PDB entry 9MIA | electron microscopy, 2.80 A resolution | chains H and L of the 18 polymer chains in the assembly

== Chain H ==
Protein: 206-3G08 heavy chain Fv
From: Homo sapiens
Sequence (121 residues; row label = number of the first residue in the row; a row labelled like 82A-82C holds insertion residues (82A, then the next letters in order)):
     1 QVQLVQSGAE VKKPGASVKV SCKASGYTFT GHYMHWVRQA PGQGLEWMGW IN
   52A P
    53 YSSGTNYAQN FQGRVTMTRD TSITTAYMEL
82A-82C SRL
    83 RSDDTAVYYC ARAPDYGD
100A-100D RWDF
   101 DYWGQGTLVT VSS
Disulfides: Cys22-Cys92

== Chain L ==
Protein: 206-3G08 lambda chain Fv
From: Homo sapiens
Sequence (105 residues; each row starts with the number of its first residue; note: 5 numbers in that range are skipped by the numbering (no residue carries them; nothing is unmodelled there); a row labelled like 27A-27C holds insertion residues (27A, then the next letters in order)):
     1 QSALTQPPS
    11 ASGSPGQSVT ISCTGTS
27A-27C SDV
    28 GGYNYVSWYQ QHPGKAPKVI IYEVSKRPSG VPDRFSGSKS GNTASLTVSG LQADDEADYY
    88 CSSY
    96 EVFGTGTKVT VL
Disordered / not traced: 1-2
Disulfides: Cys23-Cys88

== Interface between chain H and chain L ==
Pairs across the interface (24):
  Val37(H) - Phe98(L)  hydrophobic
  Gln39(H) - Gln38(L)  hydrogen bond
  Gln39(H) - Tyr87(L)  hydrogen bond
  Gln43(H) - Tyr87(L)
  Gly44(H) - Tyr87(L)
  Leu45(H) - Pro44(L)  hydrophobic
  Leu45(H) - Tyr87(L)  hydrophobic
  Leu45(H) - Phe98(L)  hydrophobic
  Trp47(H) - Glu96(L)
  Trp47(H) - Phe98(L)  hydrophobic
  Arg100A(H) - Tyr49(L)
  Arg100A(H) - Glu50(L)
  Trp100B(H) - Tyr36(L)  hydrogen bond (backbone-side chain)
  Trp100B(H) - Tyr91(L)
  Trp100B(H) - Glu96(L)
  Asp100C(H) - Ser34(L)
  Asp100C(H) - Tyr36(L)
  Asp100C(H) - Tyr49(L)
  Phe100D(H) - Tyr36(L)  hydrogen bond (backbone-side chain)
  Phe100D(H) - Val46(L)
  Trp103(H) - Tyr36(L)  hydrophobic
  Trp103(H) - Ala43(L)  hydrophobic
  Trp103(H) - Pro44(L)  hydrogen bond (side chain-backbone)
  Gly104(H) - Ala43(L)
Also at the interface, not in a pair above, chain H (13 interface residues in all): Tyr91
Also at the interface, not in a pair above, chain L (13 interface residues in all): Lys42

== In short ==
Chain H and chain L each contribute 13 residues to their interface, with 5 hydrogen bonds. Polar contacts
include Gln39(H)-Gln38(L), Gln39(H)-Tyr87(L) and Trp100B(H)-Tyr36(L).
Chain H is 206-3G08 heavy chain Fv and chain L is 206-3G08 lambda chain Fv, both from Homo sapiens; the
structure, 206-3G08 Fab in complex with HIV-1 GT1.1 v4.1 SOSIP Env trimer and RM20A3 Fab, was determined by
electron microscopy, deposited together with 9MIB, 9MIC, 9MID, 9MIF, 9MIH, 9MII and 4 further entries.
